PDB entry 8RT7 | electron microscopy, 2.93 A resolution | chains W and v of the 46 polymer chains in the assembly

# Chain W (and v)
Protein: TrwF protein
From: Escherichia coli
Notes: chain v of this document is another copy of the same molecule, construct and numbering; everything in this record applies to it too
UniProt: A8R757 (A8R757_SALDU); residue numbers follow UniProt; this construct covers 1-266
Chain sequence (266 residues; each row starts with the number of its first residue):
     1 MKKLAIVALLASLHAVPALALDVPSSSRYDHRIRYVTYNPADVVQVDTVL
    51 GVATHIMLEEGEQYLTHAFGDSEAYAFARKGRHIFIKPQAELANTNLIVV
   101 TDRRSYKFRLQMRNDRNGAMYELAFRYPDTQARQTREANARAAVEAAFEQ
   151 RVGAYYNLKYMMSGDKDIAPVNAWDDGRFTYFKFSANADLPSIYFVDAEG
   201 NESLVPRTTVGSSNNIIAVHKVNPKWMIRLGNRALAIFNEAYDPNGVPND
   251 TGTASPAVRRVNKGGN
Not modelled in the structure: 1-20 (chain v: 1-20, 129-266)

# How chain W and chain v interact
Residue-residue contacts (41):
  S27(W) - A41(v)
  Y29(W) - N39(v)
  Y29(W) - A41(v)  hydrophobic
  Y29(W) - D42(v)
  D30(W) - L21(v)  hydrogen bond (side chain-backbone)
  D30(W) - A41(v)  hydrogen bond (backbone-backbone)
  D30(W) - D42(v)
  D30(W) - V43(v)
  R32(W) - L21(v)
  R32(W) - R109(v)
  I33(W) - A41(v)
  I33(W) - V43(v)  hydrophobic
  I33(W) - K107(v)
  Y35(W) - P40(v)
  Y35(W) - A41(v)
  G51(W) - G70(v)
  G51(W) - N96(v)
  V52(W) - N96(v)
  A53(W) - A68(v)  hydrophobic
  A53(W) - F69(v)
  A53(W) - N96(v)  hydrogen bond (backbone-side chain)
  A53(W) - I98(v)
  H55(W) - I98(v)
  H55(W) - V100(v)
  K80(W) - L65(v)  hydrogen bond (side chain-backbone)
  K80(W) - T66(v)
  H83(W) - L65(v)
  H83(W) - V100(v)
  F85(W) - T66(v)
  F85(W) - A68(v)  hydrophobic
  F85(W) - I98(v)
  F85(W) - V100(v)  hydrophobic
  K87(W) - F69(v)
  K87(W) - G70(v)  hydrogen bond (side chain-backbone)
  R116(W) - N94(v)
  Y121(W) - V43(v)  hydrophobic
  Y121(W) - N96(v)
  Y121(W) - I98(v)
  Y121(W) - F108(v)
  Y121(W) - R109(v)
  E122(W) - K107(v)  salt bridge
Interface residues without a listed pair, chain v (23 interface residues in all): H67, D71, T95, T101, S105

# Overview
Chain W and chain v form an interface of 17 and 23 residues respectively; the contacts include 5 hydrogen
bonds and 1 salt bridge. Polar contacts include E122(W)-K107(v), D30(W)-L21(v) and A53(W)-N96(v).
Chain W and chain v are both TrwF protein (Escherichia coli); the structure, Conformation-B of the full-length
outer membrane core complex (TrwH/VirB7, TrwF/VirB9, TrwE/VirB10CTD) from the fully-assembled R388 type ...,
was determined by electron microscopy together with 8RT4, 8RT5, 8RT6, 8RT8, 8RT9, 8RTA, 8RTB and 8RTD from the
same study.
